9D19 - chains B and C of the 8 polymer chains in the assembly; structure by electron microscopy, 2.88 A resolution.

Chain B (and C):
Name: Isoform 5 of Calcium-activated potassium channel subunit alpha-1
From: Homo sapiens
Notes: chain C of this document is another copy of the same molecule, construct and numbering; everything in this record applies to it too
Reference sequence: Q12791 (KCMA1_HUMAN), isoform Q12791-5; residues 1-1056 here correspond to UniProt positions 66-1121 (UniProt number = residue number + 65)
Amino-acid sequence (1056 residues; row label = number of the first residue in the row):
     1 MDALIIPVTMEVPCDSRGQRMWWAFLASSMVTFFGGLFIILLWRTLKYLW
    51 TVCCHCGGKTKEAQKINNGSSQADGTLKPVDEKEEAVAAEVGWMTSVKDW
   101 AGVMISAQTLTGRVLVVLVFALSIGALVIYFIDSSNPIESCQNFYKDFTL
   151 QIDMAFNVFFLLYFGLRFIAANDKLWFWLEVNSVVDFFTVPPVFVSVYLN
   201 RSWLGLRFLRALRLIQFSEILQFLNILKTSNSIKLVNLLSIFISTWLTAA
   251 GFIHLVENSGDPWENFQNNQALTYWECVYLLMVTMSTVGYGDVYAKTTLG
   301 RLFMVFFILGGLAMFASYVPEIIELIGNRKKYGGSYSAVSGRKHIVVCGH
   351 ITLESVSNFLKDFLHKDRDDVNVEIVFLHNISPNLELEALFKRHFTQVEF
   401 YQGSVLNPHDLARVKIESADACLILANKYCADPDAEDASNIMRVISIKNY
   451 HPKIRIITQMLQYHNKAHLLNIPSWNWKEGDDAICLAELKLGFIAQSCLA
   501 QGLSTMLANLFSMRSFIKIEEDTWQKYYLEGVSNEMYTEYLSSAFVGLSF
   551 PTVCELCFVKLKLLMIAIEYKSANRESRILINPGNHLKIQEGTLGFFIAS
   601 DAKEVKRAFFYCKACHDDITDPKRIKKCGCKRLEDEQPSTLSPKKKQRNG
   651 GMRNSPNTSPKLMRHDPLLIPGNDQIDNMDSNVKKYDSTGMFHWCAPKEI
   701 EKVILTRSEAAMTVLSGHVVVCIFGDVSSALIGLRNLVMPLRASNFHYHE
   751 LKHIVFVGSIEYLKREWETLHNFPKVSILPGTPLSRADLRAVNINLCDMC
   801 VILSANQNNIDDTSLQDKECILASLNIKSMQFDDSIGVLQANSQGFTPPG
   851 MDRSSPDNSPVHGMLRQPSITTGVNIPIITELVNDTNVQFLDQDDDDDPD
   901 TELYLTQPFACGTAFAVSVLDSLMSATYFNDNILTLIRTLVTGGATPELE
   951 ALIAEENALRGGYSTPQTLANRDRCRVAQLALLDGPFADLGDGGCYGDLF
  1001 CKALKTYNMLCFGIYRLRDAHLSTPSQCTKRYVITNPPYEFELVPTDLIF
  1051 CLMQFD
Disordered / not traced: 1-18, 55-90, 570-576, 616-680, 834-870
Metal / ion sites: K+ site 1: Thr287 (shared with 1 residue of chain A; Thr287(C) of chain C; 1 residue of chain D); K+ site 2: Thr287, Val288 (shared with 2 residues of chain A; Thr287(C), Val288(C) of chain C; 2 residues of chain D); K+ site 3: Val288, Gly289 (shared with 2 residues of chain A; Val288(C), Gly289(C) of chain C; 2 residues of chain D); K+ site 4: Gly289, Tyr290 (shared with 2 residues of chain A; Gly289(C), Tyr290(C) of chain C; 2 residues of chain D); Ca2+ site 1: Asp367, Arg514, Ser533, Glu535, Ser600; Mg2+: Glu374, Glu399; Ca2+ site 2: Asn449 (shared with Gln889(C), Asp892(C), Asp895(C), Asp897(C) of chain C); Ca2+ site 3: Gln889, Asp892, Asp895, Asp897 (shared with 1 residue of chain A)
Swiss-Prot annotation at these positions:
  - region: Leu491 to Phe511 (Segment S7), Leu548 to Ile568 (Segment S8), Cys612 to His616 (Heme-binding motif)
  - motif: Thr287 to Tyr290 (Selectivity for potassium)
  - binding site (Mg(2+)): Glu374, Gln397, Glu399
  - lipidation (S-palmitoyl cysteine): Cys53, Cys54, Cys56

How chain B and chain C interact:
Residue-residue contacts (82):
  Val91(B) - Gly341(C)
  Thr95(B) - Val339(C)
  Asp99(B) - Arg342(C)  salt bridge
  Gly102(B) - Thr396(C)
  Val103(B) - Thr396(C)
  Ser106(B) - Phe395(C)
  Gln108(B) - Phe395(C)
  Gln108(B) - Thr396(C)  hydrogen bond
  Gln108(B) - Gln397(C)  hydrogen bond
  Asn172(B) - Glu399(C)
  Gln222(B) - Ala389(C)
  Gln222(B) - Lys392(C)
  Gln222(B) - Arg393(C)
  Phe223(B) - Lys392(C)
  Asn225(B) - Arg393(C)
  Lys228(B) - Glu386(C)
  Lys228(B) - Arg393(C)
  Thr229(B) - Glu386(C)
  Ser230(B) - Leu385(C)
  Ser230(B) - Glu386(C)  hydrogen bond (backbone-side chain)
  Ile233(B) - Leu385(C)
  Ile233(B) - Ala389(C)  hydrophobic
  Lys234(B) - Leu385(C)
  Leu280(B) - Tyr290(C)
  Thr284(B) - Val288(C)
  Thr284(B) - Tyr290(C)  hydrogen bond
  Thr287(B) - Ser286(C)
  Thr287(B) - Thr287(C)
  Thr287(B) - Val288(C)
  Val288(B) - Val288(C)
  Gly289(B) - Val288(C)
  Gly289(B) - Gly289(C)
  Tyr290(B) - Tyr290(C)
  Gly291(B) - Tyr290(C)
  Tyr294(B) - Asp292(C)
  Arg301(B) - Glu276(C)  salt bridge
  Arg301(B) - Tyr279(C)
  Arg301(B) - Asp292(C)  salt bridge
  Met304(B) - Tyr290(C)
  Val305(B) - Trp246(C)  hydrophobic
  Val305(B) - Tyr279(C)  hydrophobic
  Ile308(B) - Met282(C)  hydrophobic
  Ile308(B) - Ser286(C)
  Leu309(B) - Met282(C)  hydrophobic
  Leu309(B) - Phe315(C)  hydrophobic
  Leu309(B) - Val319(C)
  Leu309(B) - Ile323(C)
  Leu312(B) - Ser286(C)
  Ala313(B) - Ile323(C)  hydrophobic
  Leu406(B) - Gln889(C)
  Asn407(B) - Pro899(C)
  Pro408(B) - Pro899(C)
  His409(B) - Asp898(C)  salt bridge
  Ala438(B) - Leu815(C)  hydrophobic
  Ala438(B) - Lys818(C)
  Ser439(B) - Leu815(C)
  Ile441(B) - Leu822(C)  hydrophobic
  Met442(B) - Ser814(C)
  Met442(B) - Lys818(C)
  Met442(B) - Asn887(C)
  Met442(B) - Phe890(C)  hydrophobic
  Ile445(B) - Ile821(C)  hydrophobic
  Ile445(B) - Leu822(C)  hydrophobic
  Ile445(B) - Phe890(C)  hydrophobic
  Ser446(B) - Phe890(C)
  Asn449(B) - Gln889(C)  hydrogen bond (side chain-backbone)
  Asn449(B) - Phe890(C)
  Asn449(B) - Asp892(C)
  Asn449(B) - Gln893(C)
  Asn449(B) - Asp897(C)  hydrogen bond
  His468(B) - Leu784(C)
  Asn471(B) - Arg786(C)  hydrogen bond
  Asn471(B) - Leu825(C)
  Asn471(B) - Asn826(C)  hydrogen bond
  Asn471(B) - Ser829(C)
  Ile472(B) - Ser829(C)
  Pro473(B) - Leu825(C)
  Pro473(B) - Ser829(C)
  Pro473(B) - Gln893(C)
  Glu955(B) - Arg786(C)  salt bridge
  Glu955(B) - Ala787(C)  hydrogen bond (backbone-backbone)
  Glu955(B) - Arg790(C)  salt bridge
Interface residues without a listed pair, chain B (55 interface residues in all): Glu219, Leu227, Val293, Ala295, Ala435, Ser474, Ala954, Asn957
Interface residues without a listed pair, chain C (52 interface residues in all): Phe242, Val283, Val293, Ser340, His394, Ser785, Asp900

In short:
55 residues of chain B and 52 residues of chain C are in contact, with 9 hydrogen bonds and 6 salt bridges.
Among the polar pairs are Asp99(B)-Arg342(C), Arg301(B)-Glu276(C) and Arg301(B)-Asp292(C). From UniProt: 3
Mg2+-binding residues on chain B.
Chain B and chain C are both Isoform 5 of Calcium-activated potassium channel subunit alpha-1 (Homo sapiens);
the structure, Ca2+ bound open-inactivated hSlo1 + beta2N-beta4 channel in detergent-conformation 3 of
inactivating domain, was determined by electron microscopy, deposited together with 9CZH, 9CZJ, 9CZK, 9CZM,
9CZO, 9CZQ and 9D18.
